PDB entry 7CH6 | electron microscopy, 3.40 A resolution | chains C and F of the 6 polymer chains in the assembly

[Chain C]
Name: Phospholipid ABC transporter ATP-binding protein MlaF
Source organism: Escherichia coli (strain K12)
UniProt: A0A4V3YUQ9 (A0A4V3YUQ9_ECOLI); numbering as in UniProt (aligned over 1-269)
Chain sequence (269 residues; row label = number of the first residue in the row):
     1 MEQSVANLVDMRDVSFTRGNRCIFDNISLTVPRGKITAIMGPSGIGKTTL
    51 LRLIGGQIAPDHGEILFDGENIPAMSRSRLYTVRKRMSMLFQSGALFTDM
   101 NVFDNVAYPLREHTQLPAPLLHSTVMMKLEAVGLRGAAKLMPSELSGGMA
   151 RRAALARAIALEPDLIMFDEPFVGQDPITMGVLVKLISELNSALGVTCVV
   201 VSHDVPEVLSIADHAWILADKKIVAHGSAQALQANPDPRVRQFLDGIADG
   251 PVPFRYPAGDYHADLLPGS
Disordered / not traced: 1-4
Residues lining bound ligands: AMP-PNP (ANP; phosphoaminophosphonic acid-adenylate ester): R18, R21, I23, S43, G44, I45, G46, K47, T48, T49, Q92, E170

[Chain F]
Name: Lipid asymmetry maintenance protein MlaB
Source organism: Escherichia coli (strain K12)
UniProt: A0A4S5B5E3 (A0A4S5B5E3_ECOLI); residue numbers follow UniProt; this construct covers 1-97
Chain sequence (97 residues; numbered 1 to 97; the number before each row is that of its first residue):
     1 MSESLSWMQTGDTLALSGELDQDVLLPLWEMREEAVKGITCIDLSRVSRV
    51 DTGGLALLLHLIDLAKKQGNNVTLQGVNDKVYTLAKLYNLPADVLPR
Disordered / not traced: 1-2, 97

[Interface between chain C and chain F]
Pairs across the interface - 11 pairs, chain C then chain F:
  R255(C) - N89(F)
  Y261(C) - Y88(F)  hydrogen bond (side chain-backbone)
  Y261(C) - N89(F)
  Y261(C) - L90(F)
  Y261(C) - P91(F)
  H262(C) - V94(F)
  L265(C) - L59(F)  hydrophobic
  L265(C) - L90(F)  hydrophobic
  L266(C) - H60(F)
  L266(C) - D63(F)
  S269(C) - K67(F)

[In short]
6 residues of chain C and 9 residues of chain F are in contact, with 1 hydrogen bond. Its one hydrogen-bonded
contact is Y261(C)-Y88(F). Bound to chain C: AMP-PNP.
Chain C is Phospholipid ABC transporter ATP-binding protein MlaF and chain F is Lipid asymmetry maintenance
protein MlaB, both from Escherichia coli (strain K12); the structure, Cryo-EM structure of E.coli MlaFEB with
AMPPNP, was determined by electron microscopy (same publication as 7CH8, 7CH9, 7CH7 and 7CHA).
